6UPK - chains A and I of the 10 polymer chains in the assembly; structure by electron microscopy, 4.90 A resolution (low resolution: residue-level contacts below are approximate; hydrogen-bond / salt-bridge calls are withheld).

== Chain A ==
Name: Histone H3.1
Organism: Homo sapiens
UniProt: P68431 (H31_HUMAN); residues 0-135 here correspond to UniProt positions 1-136 (UniProt number = residue number + 1)
Chain sequence (136 residues; each row starts with the number of its first residue; numbering starts at 0):
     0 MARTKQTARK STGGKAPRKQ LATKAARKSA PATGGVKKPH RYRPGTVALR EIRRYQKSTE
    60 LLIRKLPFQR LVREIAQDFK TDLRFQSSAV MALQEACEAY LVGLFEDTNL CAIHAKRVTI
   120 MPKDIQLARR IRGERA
Disordered / not traced: 0-58, 135
UniProt features mapped onto this chain:
  - modified residue: Arg2 (Asymmetric dimethylarginine), Thr3 (Phosphothreonine), Lys4 (Allysine), Gln5 (5-glutamyl dopamine), Thr6 (Phosphothreonine), Arg8 (Citrulline), Lys9 (N6,N6,N6-trimethyllysine), Ser10 (ADP-ribosylserine), Thr11 (Phosphothreonine), Lys14 (N6-(2-hydroxyisobutyryl)lysine), Arg17 (Asymmetric dimethylarginine), Lys18 (N6-(2-hydroxyisobutyryl)lysine), Lys23 (N6-(2-hydroxyisobutyryl)lysine), Arg26 (Citrulline), Lys27 (N6,N6,N6-trimethyllysine), Ser28 (ADP-ribosylserine), Lys36 (N6,N6,N6-trimethyllysine), Lys37 (N6-methyllysine), Tyr41 (Phosphotyrosine), Lys56 (N6,N6,N6-trimethyllysine) and 8 more in UniProt
  - lipidation: Lys18 (N6-decanoyllysine)

== Chain I ==
Molecule: 79-nt DNA strand
Sequence (79 nucleotides; row label = number of the first residue in the row; numbers below 1 keep their minus sign (DT-39 is residue -39)):
   -39 TCGTAGACAG CTCTAGCACC GCTTAAACGC ACGTACGCGC TGTCCCCCGC GTTTTAACCG
    21 CCAAGGGGAT TACTCCCTA
Disordered / not traced: 33-39

== Chain A / chain I interface ==
Pairs across the interface (14):
  Arg63(A) - DA-14(I)
  Arg63(A) - DA-13(I)
  Arg72(A) - DC-23(I)
  Arg83(A) - DC-23(I)
  Phe84(A) - DG-24(I)
  Phe84(A) - DC-23(I)
  Gln85(A) - DG-24(I)
  Ser86(A) - DG-24(I)
  Arg116(A) - DG-3(I)
  Val117(A) - DC-4(I)
  Val117(A) - DG-3(I)
  Thr118(A) - DG-3(I)
  Met120(A) - DG-3(I)
  Met120(A) - DC-2(I)
Interface residues without a listed pair, chain A (11 interface residues in all): Lys115
Interface residues without a listed pair, chain I (8 interface residues in all): DA-25

== Summary ==
Chain A and chain I form an interface of 11 and 8 residues respectively.
Here chain A is Histone H3.1 (Homo sapiens) and chain I is a 79-nt DNA strand. Entry 6UPK (Structure of
FACT_subnucleosome complex 1) was determined by electron microscopy (same publication as 6UPL).
